Entry 8ZKK (electron microscopy, 3.60 A resolution); this record covers chains p and z of the 9 polymer chains in the assembly.

Chain p (and z):
Molecule: gp13
From: Vibrio cholerae
Notes: chain z of this document is another copy of the same molecule, construct and numbering; everything in this record applies to it too
Sequence (93 residues; numbered 1 to 93; the number before each row is that of its first residue):
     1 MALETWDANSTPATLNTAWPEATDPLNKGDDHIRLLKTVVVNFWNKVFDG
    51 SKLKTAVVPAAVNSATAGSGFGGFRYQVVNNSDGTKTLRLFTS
Not modelled in the structure: 51-93 (chain z: 50-93)

Interface between chain p and chain z:
Residue-residue contacts (16):
  Glu-4(p) with Lys-37(z), salt bridge
  Thr-11(p) with Trp-44(z), hydrogen bond
  Pro-12(p) with Val-41(z)
  Ala-13(p) with Trp-44(z), hydrophobic
  Asn-16(p) with Lys-37(z)
  Thr-17(p) with Arg-34(z)
  Pro-20(p) with Arg-34(z), hydrogen bond (backbone-side chain); Lys-37(z)
  Ala-22(p) with Asp-30(z)
  Leu-26(p) with Leu-26(z), hydrophobic
  His-32(p) with Lys-37(z)
  Leu-35(p) with Lys-37(z)
  Leu-36(p) with Lys-37(z)
  Phe-43(p) with Phe-43(z), hydrophobic; Trp-44(z); Val-47(z), hydrophobic
Also at the interface, not in a pair above, chain p (20 interface residues in all): Leu-15, Ala-18, Glu-21, Ile-33, Val-40, Lys-46, Val-47
Also at the interface, not in a pair above, chain z (13 interface residues in all): Ile-33, Leu-36, Thr-38, Val-40, Phe-48

Overview:
The interface between chain p and chain z involves 20 residues on one side and 13 on the other; the contacts
include 2 hydrogen bonds and 1 salt bridge. Polar pairs include Glu-4(p)/Lys-37(z), Thr-11(p)/Trp-44(z) and
Pro-20(p)/Arg-34(z).
Chain p and chain z are both gp13 (Vibrio cholerae); the structure, Portal-tail of Vibrio cholerae typing
phage mature VP1, was determined by electron microscopy, deposited together with 8ZKM and 9IN6.
